Entry 4G7G (X-ray diffraction, 2.05 A resolution); this record covers chain A.

# Chain A
Molecule: sterol 14-alpha-demethylase
Organism: Trypanosoma brucei
Notes: EC 1.14.13.70
UniProt: Q385E8 (Q385E8_TRYB2); numbering as in UniProt (aligned over 29-476)
Chain sequence (448 residues; row label = number of the first residue in the row):
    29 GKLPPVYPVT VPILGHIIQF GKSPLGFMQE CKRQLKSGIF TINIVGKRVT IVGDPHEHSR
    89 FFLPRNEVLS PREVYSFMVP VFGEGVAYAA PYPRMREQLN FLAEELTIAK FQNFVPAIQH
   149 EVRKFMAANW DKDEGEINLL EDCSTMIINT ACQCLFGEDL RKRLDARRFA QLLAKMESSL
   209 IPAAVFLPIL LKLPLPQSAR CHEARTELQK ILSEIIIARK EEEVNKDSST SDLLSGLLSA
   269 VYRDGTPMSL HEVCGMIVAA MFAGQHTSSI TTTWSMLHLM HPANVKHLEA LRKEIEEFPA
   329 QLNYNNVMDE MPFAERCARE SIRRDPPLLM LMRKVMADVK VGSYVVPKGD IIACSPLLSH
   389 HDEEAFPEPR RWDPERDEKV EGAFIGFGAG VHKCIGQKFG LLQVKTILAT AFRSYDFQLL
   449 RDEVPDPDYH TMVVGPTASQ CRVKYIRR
Construct notes: engineered mutation Gly29 (Pro in Q385E8), Lys30 (Thr in Q385E8), Leu31 (Asp in Q385E8)
Metal / ion sites: heme Fe: Cys422 (together with VFV)
Residues lining bound ligands:
  - heme (HEM): Phe90, Tyr116, Met123, Arg124, Leu127, Leu134, Ala288, Ala291, Gly292, Thr295, Ser296, Thr299, Ile350, Pro355, Leu356, Leu359, Arg361, Ile413, Gly414, Phe415, Gly416, Val419, His420, Lys421, Cys422, Ile423, Gly424, Gln425, Phe427, Gly428
  - VFV (N-[(1R)-1-(3,4'-difluorobiphenyl-4-yl)-2-(1H-imidazol-1-yl)ethyl]-4-(5-phenyl-1,3,4-oxadiazol-2-yl)benzamide): Phe48, Tyr103, Phe105, Met106, Phe110, Ala115, Tyr116, Met123, Leu127, Pro210, Val213, Phe214, Met284, Ala287, Phe290, Ala291, Thr295, Leu356, Met358, Met360, Cys422, Met460, Val461

# Summary
Chain A binds heme and compound VFV.
Chain A is sterol 14-alpha-demethylase (Trypanosoma brucei); the structure, Sterol 14-alpha demethylase
(CYP51) from Trypanosoma brucei in complex with the VNI derivative
(R)-N-(1-(3,4'-difluorobiphenyl-4-yl)-2-(1H-imidazol-1-yl)ethyl)-4-(5-phenyl-1,3,4-oxadiazol-2-yl)benzamide
[VNI/VNF (VFV)], was determined by X-ray diffraction together with 4G3J from the same study.
